PDB entry 1U9Z | X-ray diffraction, 2.80 A resolution | chains B and C of the 4 polymer chains in the assembly

[Chain B (and C)]
Name: Ribose-phosphate pyrophosphokinase
Organism: Methanocaldococcus jannaschii
Notes: EC 2.7.6.1; fragment: Phosphoribosyl Diphosphate Synthase; chain C of this document is another copy of the same molecule, construct and numbering; everything in this record applies to it too
Reference sequence: Q58761 (KPRS_METJA); residues 1-284 here = UniProt positions 1-284
Chain sequence (284 residues; numbered 1 to 284; the number before each row is that of its first residue):
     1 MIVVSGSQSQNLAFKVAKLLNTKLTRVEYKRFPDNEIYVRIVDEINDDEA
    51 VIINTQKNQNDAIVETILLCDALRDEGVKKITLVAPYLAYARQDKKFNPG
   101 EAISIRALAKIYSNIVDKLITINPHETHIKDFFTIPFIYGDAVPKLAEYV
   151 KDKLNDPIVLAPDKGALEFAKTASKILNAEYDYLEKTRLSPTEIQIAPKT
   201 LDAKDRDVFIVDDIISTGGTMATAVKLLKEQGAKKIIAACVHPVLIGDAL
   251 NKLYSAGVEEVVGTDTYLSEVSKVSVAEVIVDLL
Not modelled in the structure: 186-195
Small-molecule neighbours:
  - adenosine monophosphate (AMP), molecule 1: Phe32, Pro33, Asp34, Glu36
  - adenosine monophosphate (AMP), molecule 2: Arg92, Gln93, Asp94, Phe97, His125
  - ribose-5-phosphate (R5P): Arg92, His125, Asp163, Asp212, Asp213, Ile214, Ile215, Ser216, Thr217, Gly218, Gly219, Thr220
UniProt features mapped onto this chain:
  - active site: Lys186
  - binding site (ATP): Asp34 to Glu36, Arg92, Gln93
  - binding site (Mg(2+)): His125, Asp163
  - binding site (D-ribose 5-phosphate): Arg188, Asp212, Ser216 to Thr220

[Chain B / chain C interface]
Pairs across the interface (58):
  Ser5(B) with Asn251(C), hydrogen bond
  Gln8(B) with Glu270(C)
  Ser9(B) with Glu270(C)
  Gln10(B) with Gly247(C), hydrogen bond (side chain-backbone); Asp248(C); Ala249(C); Leu250(C), hydrogen bond (side chain-backbone); Asn251(C), hydrogen bond (side chain-backbone); Tyr254(C); Glu270(C)
  Asn11(B) with Tyr254(C), hydrogen bond; Glu270(C), hydrogen bond (backbone-side chain); Val271(C)
  Phe14(B) with Tyr254(C), hydrophobic; Val258(C); Glu259(C)
  Lys18(B) with Glu259(C), salt bridge
  Lys23(B) with Ser255(C)
  Leu24(B) with Asn251(C); Tyr254(C), hydrophobic; Ser255(C)
  Arg26(B) with Asp248(C), salt bridge; Asn251(C), hydrogen bond; Lys252(C); Ser255(C)
  Val27(B) with Asp248(C); Asn251(C), hydrogen bond (backbone-side chain)
  Glu28(B) with Asp248(C)
  Tyr29(B) with Asp248(C), hydrogen bond (backbone-side chain)
  Gly247(B) with Gln10(C), hydrogen bond (backbone-side chain)
  Asp248(B) with Gln10(C); Arg26(C), salt bridge; Val27(C); Glu28(C); Tyr29(C), hydrogen bond (side chain-backbone)
  Ala249(B) with Gln10(C)
  Leu250(B) with Gln10(C), hydrogen bond (backbone-side chain)
  Asn251(B) with Ser5(C), hydrogen bond; Gln10(C), hydrogen bond (backbone-side chain); Leu24(C); Arg26(C), hydrogen bond; Val27(C), hydrogen bond (side chain-backbone)
  Lys252(B) with Arg26(C)
  Tyr254(B) with Gln10(C); Asn11(C), hydrogen bond; Phe14(C), hydrophobic
  Ser255(B) with Lys23(C); Arg26(C)
  Val258(B) with Phe14(C)
  Glu259(B) with Phe14(C); Lys18(C), salt bridge
  Leu268(B) with Ser269(C)
  Ser269(B) with Leu268(C)
  Glu270(B) with Gln8(C); Ser9(C); Gln10(C); Asn11(C), hydrogen bond (side chain-backbone)
  Val271(B) with Asn11(C)
Also at the interface, not in a pair above, chain B (32 interface residues in all): Ser7, Leu12, Lys15, Thr25, Lys273
Also at the interface, not in a pair above, chain C (32 interface residues in all): Ser7, Leu12, Lys15, Thr25, Lys273

[Summary]
Chain B and chain C each contribute 32 residues to their interface; the contacts include 18 hydrogen bonds and
4 salt bridges. Polar pairs include Lys18(B)-Glu259(C), Arg26(B)-Asp248(C) and Ser5(B)-Asn251(C). Ligands of
chain B: ribose-5-phosphate and adenosine monophosphate.
Chain B and chain C are both Ribose-phosphate pyrophosphokinase (Methanocaldococcus jannaschii); the
structure, Crystal Structure of Phosphoribosyl Diphosphate Synthase Complexed with AMP and Ribose 5-Phosphate,
was determined by X-ray diffraction (same publication as 1U9Y).
